PDB entry 8PHK | electron microscopy, 3.10 A resolution | chains G and H of the 9 polymer chains in the assembly

# Chain G (and H)
Molecule: DNA-directed RNA polymerase subunit alpha
Source organism: Escherichia coli
Notes: EC 2.7.7.6; chain H of this document is another copy of the same molecule, construct and numbering; everything in this record applies to it too
UniProtKB: P0A7Z4 (RPOA_ECOLI); numbering as in UniProt (aligned over 1-329)
Amino-acid sequence (329 residues; numbered 1 to 329; the number before each row is that of its first residue):
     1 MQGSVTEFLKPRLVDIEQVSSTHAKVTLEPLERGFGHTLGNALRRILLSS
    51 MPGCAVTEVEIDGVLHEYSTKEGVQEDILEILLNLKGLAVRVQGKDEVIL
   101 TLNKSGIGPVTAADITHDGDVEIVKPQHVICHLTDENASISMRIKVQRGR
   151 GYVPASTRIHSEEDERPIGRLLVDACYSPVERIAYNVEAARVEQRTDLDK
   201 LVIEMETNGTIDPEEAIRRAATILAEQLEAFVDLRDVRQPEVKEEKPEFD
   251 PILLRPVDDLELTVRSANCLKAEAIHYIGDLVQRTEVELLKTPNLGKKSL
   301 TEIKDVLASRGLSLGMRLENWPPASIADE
Not modelled in the structure: 1-3, 236-329 (chain H: 1-3, 234-329)
Curated features (UniProtKB/Swiss-Prot):
  - region: Glu162 to Glu165 (Required for interaction with Crp at class II promoters)
  - modified residue: Arg265 (ADP-ribosylarginine), Lys297 (N6-acetyllysine), Lys298 (N6-acetyllysine)
  - mutagenesis: Arg45 (R45C: In rpoA112; temperature-sensitive, blocks RNA polymerase assembly), Glu162 to Glu165 (5-fold decrease in CRP-class II promoter-dependent transcription), Glu165 (E165K: 5-fold decrease in CRP-class II promoter-dependent transcription), Arg191 (R191C: In rpoA101; temperature-sensitive)

# Interface between chain G and chain H
Contacting residue pairs (63):
  Val5(G) - Asp96(H)
  Val5(G) - Arg148(H)
  Val5(G) - Arg150(H)  hydrogen bond (backbone-side chain)
  Glu7(G) - Arg150(H)  hydrogen bond (backbone-side chain)
  Phe8(G) - Ser50(H)
  Phe8(G) - Arg150(H)
  Phe8(G) - Gln227(H)
  Leu9(G) - Gln227(H)  hydrogen bond (backbone-side chain)
  Lys10(G) - Glu226(H)  salt bridge
  Pro11(G) - Gln227(H)
  Pro11(G) - Ala230(H)
  Pro11(G) - Phe231(H)
  Arg12(G) - Phe231(H)
  Leu13(G) - Phe231(H)
  Leu31(G) - Gln227(H)
  Glu32(G) - Arg150(H)  salt bridge
  Gly34(G) - Arg45(H)  hydrogen bond (backbone-side chain)
  Phe35(G) - Ile46(H)  hydrophobic
  Phe35(G) - Ser50(H)
  Phe35(G) - Gln227(H)
  His37(G) - Arg45(H)
  Thr38(G) - Ala42(H)
  Thr38(G) - Arg45(H)  hydrogen bond
  Thr38(G) - Ile46(H)
  Arg45(G) - Gly34(H)  hydrogen bond (side chain-backbone)
  Arg45(G) - His37(H)
  Arg45(G) - Thr38(H)
  Ser49(G) - Phe35(H)
  Ser50(G) - Phe8(H)
  Ser50(G) - Phe35(H)
  Pro52(G) - Val5(H)
  Gly149(G) - Val5(H)
  Arg150(G) - Val5(H)  hydrogen bond (side chain-backbone)
  Arg150(G) - Phe8(H)
  Arg218(G) - Ala230(H)
  Arg218(G) - Phe231(H)
  Arg218(G) - Asp233(H)
  Arg219(G) - Thr6(H)
  Arg219(G) - Phe8(H)
  Ala221(G) - Leu228(H)
  Ala221(G) - Phe231(H)  hydrophobic
  Thr222(G) - Phe231(H)
  Thr222(G) - Val232(H)  hydrogen bond (side chain-backbone)
  Ile223(G) - Phe8(H)  hydrophobic
  Ile223(G) - Phe35(H)  hydrophobic
  Glu226(G) - Lys10(H)  salt bridge
  Gln227(G) - Leu9(H)  hydrogen bond (side chain-backbone)
  Gln227(G) - Leu31(H)
  Gln227(G) - Phe35(H)
  Leu228(G) - Leu39(H)  hydrophobic
  Leu228(G) - Leu224(H)  hydrophobic
  Phe231(G) - Leu28(H)  hydrophobic
  Phe231(G) - Leu43(H)  hydrophobic
  Phe231(G) - Leu201(H)  hydrophobic
  Phe231(G) - Ala221(H)  hydrophobic
  Val232(G) - Arg218(H)
  Val232(G) - Ala221(H)
  Val232(G) - Thr222(H)
  Asp233(G) - Arg218(H)  hydrogen bond (backbone-side chain)
  Leu234(G) - Glu214(H)
  Leu234(G) - Ile217(H)  hydrophobic
  Leu234(G) - Arg218(H)  hydrogen bond (backbone-side chain)
  Arg235(G) - Val14(H)  hydrogen bond (side chain-backbone)
Interface residues without a listed pair, chain G (39 interface residues in all): Thr6, Leu28, Arg148, Leu224, Ala225, Ala230
Interface residues without a listed pair, chain H (41 interface residues in all): Glu7, Pro11, Ile16, Ile203, Ile223, Ala225

# Overview
The interface between chain G and chain H involves 39 residues on one side and 41 on the other; the contacts
include 12 hydrogen bonds and 3 salt bridges. Polar pairs include Lys10(G)-Glu226(H), Glu32(G)-Arg150(H) and
Val5(G)-Arg150(H). UniProt lists 6 mutagenesis sites on chain G.
Both chains are DNA-directed RNA polymerase subunit alpha (Escherichia coli). Entry 8PHK (fully recruited RfaH
bound to E. coli transcription complex paused at ops site) was determined by electron microscopy (same
publication as 8PEN, 8PFG, 8PFJ, 8PH9, 8PIB, 8PID, 8PIL and 8PIM).
